PDB entry 4HP9 | X-ray diffraction, 2.12 A resolution | chain A

== Chain A ==
Protein: Potassium voltage-gated channel subfamily H member 2
Source organism: Homo sapiens
Notes: fragment: PAS domain of KCNH channel
UniProtKB: Q12809 (KCNH2_HUMAN); residue numbers follow UniProt; this construct covers 10-135
Sequence (128 residues; row label = number of the first residue in the row):
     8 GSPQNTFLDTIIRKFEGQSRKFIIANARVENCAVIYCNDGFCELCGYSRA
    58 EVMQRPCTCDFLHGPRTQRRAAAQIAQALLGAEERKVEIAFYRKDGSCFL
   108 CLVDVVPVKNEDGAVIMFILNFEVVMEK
Not modelled in the structure: 8-12, 23-24, 134-135
Construct notes: expression tag (8-9)
Reported in the primary citation:
  - conformationally variable residues (order/disorder transition): Thr13 to Phe22

== In short ==
The paper reports conformational variability at Thr13.
Chain A is Potassium voltage-gated channel subfamily H member 2 (Homo sapiens); the structure, Crystal
structure of the N-terminal truncated PAS domain from the hERG potassium channel, was determined by X-ray
diffraction together with 4HOI, 4HP4 and 4HQA from the same study.
